6VO0 - chains H and A of the 12 polymer chains in the assembly; structure by electron microscopy, 3.52 A resolution.

== Chain H ==
Name: 43A2 heavy chain
From: Oryctolagus cuniculus
Sequence (120 residues; numbered 2 to 109 plus 12 insertion-coded residues; the number before each row is that of its first residue; a row labelled like 82A-82B holds insertion residues (82A, then the next letters in order)):
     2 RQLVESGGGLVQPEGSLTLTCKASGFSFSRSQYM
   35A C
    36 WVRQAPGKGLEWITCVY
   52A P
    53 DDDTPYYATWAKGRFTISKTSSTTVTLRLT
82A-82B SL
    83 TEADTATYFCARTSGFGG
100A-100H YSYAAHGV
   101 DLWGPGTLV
Disulfides: Cys22-Cys92, Cys35A-Cys50

== Chain A ==
Name: Envelope glycoprotein gp120
From: Human immunodeficiency virus 1
UniProt: Q2N0S6 (Q2N0S6_9HIV1); the construct lacks a stretch of the UniProt sequence and is renumbered around it, so the offset changes along the chain: 31-141 = UniProt 30-140; 150-184 = UniProt 141-175; 189-309 = UniProt 188-308; 312-323 = UniProt 309-320; 2 more segments
Sequence (475 residues; row label = number of the first residue in the row; note: 15 numbers in that range are skipped by the numbering (no residue carries them; nothing is unmodelled there); a row labelled like 184A-184L holds insertion residues (184A, then the next letters in order)):
    31 AENLWVTVYYGVPVWKDAETTLFCASDAKAYETKKHNVWATHCCVPTDPN
    81 PQEIHLENVTEEFNMWKNNMVEQMHTDIISLWDQSLKPCVKLTPLCVTLQ
   131 CTNVTNNITDD
   150 MRGELKNCSFNMTTELRDKKQKVYSLFYRLDVVQI
184A-184L NENQGNRSNNSN
   189 KEYRLINCNTSAITQACPKVSFEPIPIHYCAPAGFAILKCKDKKFNGTGP
   239 CPSVSTVQCTHGIKPVVSTQLLLNGSLAEEEVMIRSENITNNAKNILVQF
   289 NTPVQINCTRPNNNTRKSIRI
   312 GPGQWFYATGDI
  323A I
   324 GDIRQAHCNVSKATWNETLGKVVKQLRKHFGNNTIIRFANSSGGDLEVTT
   374 HSFNCGGEFFYCNTSGLFNSTW
   397 ISNTSVQGSNSTGSNDSITLPCRIKQIINMWQRIGQAMYAPPIQGVIRCV
   447 SNITGLILTRDGGSTNSTTETFRPGGGDMRDNWRSELYKYKVVKIEPLGV
   497 APTRCKRRVVG
Disordered / not traced: 60-63, 184A-184L, 397-412, 458-463, 504-507
Construct notes: conflict Lys64 (Glu63 in Q2N0S6), Cys73 (Ala72 in Q2N0S6), Trp316 (Ala313 in Q2N0S6), Asn332 (Thr330 in Q2N0S6), Cys501 (Ala498 in Q2N0S6)
Disulfides: Cys54-Cys74, Cys119-Cys205, Cys126-Cys196, Cys131-Cys157, Cys218-Cys247, Cys228-Cys239, Cys296-Cys331, Cys378-Cys445, Cys385-Cys418
Covalently attached groups: N-acetylglucosamine (NAG) linked to Asn88, Asn133, Asn137, Asn156, Asn160, Asn197, Asn234, Asn262, Asn276, Asn295, Asn301, Asn332, Asn363, Asn386, Asn392, Asn448

== How chain H and chain A interact ==
Pairs across the interface (12):
  Arg31(H) - Asp141(A)  salt bridge
  Tyr52(H) - Arg151(A)
  Asp54(H) - Arg151(A)  salt bridge
  Tyr58(H) - Arg151(A)
  Gly99(H) - Thr139(A)
  Gly99(H) - Asp140(A)  hydrogen bond (backbone-backbone)
  Gly99(H) - Asp141(A)  hydrogen bond (backbone-backbone)
  Gly100(H) - Thr139(A)
  Gly100(H) - Asp141(A)
  Ser100B(H) - Asp140(A)
  Tyr100C(H) - Asp140(A)  hydrogen bond (backbone-side chain)
  Tyr100C(H) - Asp141(A)  hydrogen bond
Also at the interface, not in a pair above, chain H (10 interface residues in all): Thr56, Tyr100A
Also at the interface, not in a pair above, chain A (6 interface residues in all): Thr135, Asp325
Interface features reported in the paper:
  - epitope / paratope residues, chain H: Gly99(H)
  - epitope / paratope residues, chain A: Asp140(A), Asp141(A)

== Overview ==
10 residues of chain H face 6 of chain A across their interface, with 4 hydrogen bonds and 2 salt bridges.
Among the polar pairs are Arg31(H)-Asp141(A), Asp54(H)-Arg151(A) and Tyr100C(H)-Asp140(A). N-acetylglucosamine
is covalently linked to Asn88(A), Asn133(A), Asn137(A), Asn156(A), Asn160(A) and Asn197(A) and 10 more. The
paper reports epitope/paratope residues Gly99(H) and Asp140(A) among others.
Chain H is 43A2 heavy chain (Oryctolagus cuniculus) and chain A is Envelope glycoprotein gp120 (Human
immunodeficiency virus 1); the structure, BG505 SOSIP.v5.2 in complex with rabbit Fab 43A2, was determined by
electron microscopy.
